Entry 6RP2 (X-ray diffraction, 1.35 A resolution); this record covers chains S and M of the 4 polymer chains in the assembly.

== Chain S ==
Molecule: Hydrogenase-1 small chain
Organism: Escherichia coli K-12
UniProtKB: P69740 (MBHS_ECOL6); residues 4-327 here correspond to UniProt positions 49-372 (UniProt number = residue number + 45)
Chain sequence (324 residues; row label = number of the first residue in the row):
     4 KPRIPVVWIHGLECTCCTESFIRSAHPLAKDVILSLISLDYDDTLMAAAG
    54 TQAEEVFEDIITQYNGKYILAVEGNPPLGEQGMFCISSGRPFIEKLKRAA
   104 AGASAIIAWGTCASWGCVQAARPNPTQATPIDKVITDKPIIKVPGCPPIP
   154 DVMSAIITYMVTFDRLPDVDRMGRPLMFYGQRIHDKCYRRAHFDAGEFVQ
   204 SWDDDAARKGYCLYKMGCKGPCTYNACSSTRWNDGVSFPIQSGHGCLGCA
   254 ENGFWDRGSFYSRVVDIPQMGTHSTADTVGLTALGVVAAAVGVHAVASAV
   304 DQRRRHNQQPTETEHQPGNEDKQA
Unresolved in the structure: 268-327
Sequence notes: conflict Cys-225 (Thr270 in P69740)
Metal / ion sites: fe4-s3 cluster Fe: Cys-17, Cys-19, Cys-20, Cys-115, Cys-120, Cys-149; 4Fe-4S cluster Fe: His-187, Cys-190, Cys-215, Cys-221; 3Fe-4S cluster Fe: Cys-230, Cys-249, Cys-252
Residues lining bound ligands:
  - 3Fe-4S cluster (F3S): Ile-186, Thr-226, Asn-228, Cys-230, Trp-235, Phe-241, Pro-242, Cys-249, Leu-250, Gly-251, Cys-252, Ala-253
  - fe4-s3 cluster (SF3): Glu-16, Cys-17, Thr-18, Cys-19, Cys-20, Glu-76, Gly-113, Thr-114, Cys-115, Cys-120, Gly-148, Cys-149, Pro-150
  - 4Fe-4S cluster (SF4): Ile-186, His-187, Cys-190, Arg-192, Arg-193, Phe-196, Cys-215, Leu-216, Tyr-217, Cys-221, Gly-223, Pro-224, Ile-243
Curated features (UniProtKB/Swiss-Prot):
  - binding site ([4Fe-4S] cluster): Cys-17, Cys-20, Cys-115, Cys-149, His-187, Cys-190, Cys-215, Cys-221
  - binding site ([3Fe-4S] cluster): Cys-230, Cys-249, Cys-252

== Chain M ==
Molecule: Hydrogenase-1 large chain
Organism: Escherichia coli (strain K12)
Notes: EC 1.12.99.6
UniProtKB: P0ACD8 (MBHL_ECOLI); residue numbers follow UniProt; this construct covers 1-582
Chain sequence (582 residues; numbered 1 to 582; the number before each row is that of its first residue):
     1 MSTQYETQGYTINNAGRRLVVDPITRIEGHMRCEVNINDQNVITNAVSCG
    51 TMFRGLEIILQGRDPRDAWAFVERICGVCTGVHALASVYAIEDAIGIKVP
   101 DNANIIRNIMLATLWCHDHLVHFYQLAGMDWIDVLDALKADPRKTSELAQ
   151 SLSSWPKSSPGYFFDVQNRLKKFVEGGQLGIFRNGYWGHPQYKLPPEANL
   201 MGFAHYLEALDFQREIVKIHAVFGGKNPHPNWIVGGMPCAINIDESGAVG
   251 AVNMERLNLVQSIITRTADFINNVMIPDALAIGQFNKPWSEIGTGLSDKC
   301 VLSYGAFPDIANDFGEKSLLMPGGAVINGDFNNVLPVDLVDPQQVQEFVD
   351 HAWYRYPNDQVGRHPFDGITDPWYNPGDVKGSDTNIQQLNEQERYSWIKA
   401 PRWRGNAMEVGPLARTLIAYHKGDAATVESVDRMMSALNLPLSGIQSTLG
   451 RILCRAHEAQWAAGKLQYFFDKLMTNLKNGNLATASTEKWEPATWPTECR
   501 GVGFTEAPRGALGHWAAIRDGKIDLYQCVVPTTWNASPRDPKGQIGAYEA
   551 ALMNTKMAIPEQPLEILRTLHSFDPCLACSTH
Unresolved in the structure: 1
Modified positions: Cys-79 (S-hydroxycysteine; CSO)
Metal / ion sites: Mg2+: Glu-57, Cys-528; Ni2+: Cys-76, Cys-79, Cys-576, Cys-579; carbonmonoxide-(dicyano) iron Fe: Cys-79, Cys-579
Residues lining bound ligands: carbonmonoxide-(dicyano) iron (FCO): Cys-79, Val-82, His-83, Ala-507, Pro-508, Arg-509, Leu-512, Val-530, Pro-531, Thr-532, Cys-576, Cys-579
Curated features (UniProtKB/Swiss-Prot):
  - binding site (Ni(2+)): Cys-76, Cys-79, Cys-576, Cys-579

== How chain S and chain M interact ==
Pairs across the interface (37; chain S residue first):
  His-29(S) / Glu-255(M)  salt bridge
  His-29(S) / Asn-258(M)
  His-29(S) / Leu-259(M)
  His-29(S) / Ser-262(M)
  Pro-30(S) / Asn-258(M)
  Asp-154(S) / Glu-255(M)
  Ala-158(S) / Met-254(M)
  Ala-158(S) / Glu-255(M)
  Ala-158(S) / Asn-258(M)
  Thr-161(S) / Met-254(M)
  Thr-161(S) / Asn-258(M)  hydrogen bond
  Tyr-162(S) / Ile-243(M)  hydrophobic
  Tyr-162(S) / Asp-244(M)  hydrogen bond
  Tyr-162(S) / Met-254(M)
  Thr-165(S) / Met-254(M)
  Thr-165(S) / Met-474(M)
  Thr-165(S) / Lys-478(M)
  Phe-166(S) / Ile-243(M)  hydrophobic
  Phe-166(S) / Met-254(M)  hydrophobic
  Phe-166(S) / Met-474(M)  hydrophobic
  Phe-166(S) / Leu-477(M)
  Phe-166(S) / Lys-478(M)
  Pro-170(S) / Asp-244(M)
  Asp-171(S) / Asp-244(M)  hydrogen bond (backbone-side chain)
  Leu-179(S) / Glu-245(M)
  Leu-179(S) / Ser-246(M)
  Met-180(S) / Ile-243(M)
  Met-180(S) / Asp-244(M)
  Met-180(S) / Glu-245(M)
  Met-180(S) / Ala-248(M)
  Met-180(S) / Val-249(M)  hydrogen bond (backbone-backbone)
  Gly-183(S) / Ser-246(M)  hydrogen bond (backbone-side chain)
  Gln-184(S) / Gly-247(M)
  Gln-184(S) / Val-249(M)
  Ala-229(S) / Val-249(M)  hydrophobic
  Ser-232(S) / Val-249(M)
  Thr-233(S) / Glu-255(M)
Other interface residues (no listed pair), chain S (21 interface residues in all): Ala-28, Ser-157, Phe-181, Lys-189
Other interface residues (no listed pair), chain M (17 interface residues in all): Gly-250, Asn-253

== In short ==
Chain S and chain M form an interface of 21 and 17 residues respectively; the contacts include 5 hydrogen
bonds and 1 salt bridge. Polar contacts include His-29(S)/Glu-255(M), Thr-161(S)/Asn-258(M) and
Tyr-162(S)/Asp-244(M). Bound to chain S: 4Fe-4S cluster, 3Fe-4S cluster and fe4-s3 cluster.
Chain S is Hydrogenase-1 small chain (Escherichia coli K-12) and chain M is Hydrogenase-1 large chain
(Escherichia coli (strain K12)); the structure, Threonine to Cysteine (T225C) variant of E coli hydrogenase-1,
was determined by X-ray diffraction.
